Entry 1IJI (X-ray diffraction, 2.20 A resolution); this record covers chain A.

== Chain A ==
Name: Histidinol Phosphate Aminotransferase
From: Escherichia coli
Notes: EC 2.6.1.9
UniProt: P06986 (HIS8_ECOLI); numbering as in UniProt (aligned over 1-356)
Chain sequence (356 residues; numbered 1 to 356; the number before each row is that of its first residue):
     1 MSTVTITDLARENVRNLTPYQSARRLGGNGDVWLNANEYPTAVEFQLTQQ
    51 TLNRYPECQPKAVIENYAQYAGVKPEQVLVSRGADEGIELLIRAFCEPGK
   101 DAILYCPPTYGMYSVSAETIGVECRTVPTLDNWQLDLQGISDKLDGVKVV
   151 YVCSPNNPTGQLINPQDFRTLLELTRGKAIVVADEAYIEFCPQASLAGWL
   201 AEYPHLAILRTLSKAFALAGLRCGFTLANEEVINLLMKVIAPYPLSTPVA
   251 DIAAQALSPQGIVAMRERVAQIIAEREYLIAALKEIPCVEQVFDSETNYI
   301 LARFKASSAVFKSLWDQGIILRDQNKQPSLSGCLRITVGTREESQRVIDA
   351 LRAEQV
Not modelled in the structure: 1-2
Glycans and other covalent adducts: pyridoxal phosphate (PLP) linked to K214
Small-molecule neighbours: pyridoxal phosphate (PLP): Y55, R82, G83, A84, D85, Y110, Y113, C153, N157, D184, A186, Y187, T211, S213, R222, C223, G224
Curated features (UniProtKB/Swiss-Prot):
  - modified residue: K214 (N6-(pyridoxal phosphate)lysine)

== Overview ==
Covalently linked pyridoxal phosphate: at K214.
Chain A is Histidinol Phosphate Aminotransferase (Escherichia coli); the structure, Crystal Structure of
L-Histidinol Phosphate Aminotransferase with PLP, was determined by X-ray diffraction, deposited together with
1FG3 and 1FG7.
